PDB entry 6KEZ | X-ray diffraction, 3.50 A resolution | chains D and P of the 8 polymer chains in the assembly

# Chain D
Name: Glyceraldehyde-3-phosphate dehydrogenase GAPA1
From: Arabidopsis thaliana
Notes: EC 1.2.1.13
UniProtKB: P25856 (G3PA1_ARATH); residues 1-336 here correspond to UniProt positions 61-396 (UniProt number = residue number + 60)
Amino-acid sequence (339 residues; row label = number of the first residue in the row; numbers below 1 keep their minus sign (Ser-2 is residue -2)):
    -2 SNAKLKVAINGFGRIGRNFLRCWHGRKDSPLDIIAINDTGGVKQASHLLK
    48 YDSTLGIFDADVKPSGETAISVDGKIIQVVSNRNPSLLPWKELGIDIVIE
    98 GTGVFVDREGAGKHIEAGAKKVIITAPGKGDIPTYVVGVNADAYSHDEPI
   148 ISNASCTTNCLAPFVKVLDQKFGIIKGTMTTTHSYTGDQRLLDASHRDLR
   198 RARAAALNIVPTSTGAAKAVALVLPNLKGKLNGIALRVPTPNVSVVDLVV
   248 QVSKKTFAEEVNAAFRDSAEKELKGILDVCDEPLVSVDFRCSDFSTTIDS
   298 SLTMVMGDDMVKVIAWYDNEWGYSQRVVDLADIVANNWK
Disordered / not traced: -2 to 0, 336
Sequence notes: expression tag (-2 to 0)
Curated features (UniProtKB/Swiss-Prot):
  - active site: Cys153 (Nucleophile)
  - binding site (NADP(+)): Arg11, Ile12, Asp35, Arg80, Asn316
  - binding site (D-glyceraldehyde 3-phosphate): Ser152 to Thr154, Thr183, Arg198, Thr211, Gly212, Arg234
  - site: His180 (Activates thiol group during catalysis)
Ligand contacts: NAD (nicotinamide-adenine-dinucleotide): Asn7, Gly8, Phe9, Gly10, Arg11, Ile12, Asn34, Asp35, Thr36, Asn79, Arg80, Gly98, Thr99, Gly100, Val101, Phe102, Thr122, Ala123, Ser152, Cys153, Asn316, Tyr320

# Chain P
Name: Calvin cycle protein CP12-2
From: Arabidopsis thaliana
UniProtKB: Q9LZP9 (CP122_ARATH); residues 2-78 here correspond to UniProt positions 55-131 (UniProt number = residue number + 53)
Amino-acid sequence (80 residues; row label = number of the first residue in the row; numbers below 1 keep their minus sign (Ser-1 is residue -1)):
    -1 SNAAPEGGISDVVEKSIKEAQETCAGDPVSGECVAAWDEVEELSAAASHA
    49 RDKKKADGSDPLEEYCKDNPETNECRTYDN
Disordered / not traced: -1 to 6
Sequence notes: expression tag (-1 to 1)
Disulfides: Cys22-Cys31, Cys64-Cys73
Ligand contacts: NAD (nicotinamide-adenine-dinucleotide): Glu69, Tyr76, Asp77, Asn78

# Interface between chain D and chain P
Contacting residue pairs (13):
  Thr36(D) - Leu60(P)
  Thr36(D) - Glu72(P)  hydrogen bond
  Gly37(D) - Leu60(P)
  Gly38(D) - Ser57(P)
  Gly38(D) - Pro59(P)
  Val39(D) - Ser57(P)
  Lys40(D) - Asp58(P)  salt bridge
  Gln41(D) - Leu60(P)
  Glu64(D) - Lys53(P)
  Glu64(D) - Gly56(P)
  Arg80(D) - Tyr63(P)
  Arg80(D) - Glu72(P)  salt bridge
  Arg187(D) - Arg74(P)
Other interface residues (no listed pair), chain D (10 interface residues in all): Ser78

# Summary
Chain D and chain P form an interface of 10 and 9 residues respectively, with 1 hydrogen bond and 2 salt
bridges. Polar pairs include Lys40(D)-Asp58(P), Arg80(D)-Glu72(P) and Thr36(D)-Glu72(P). Bound to chain D:
NAD. Ligands of chain P: NAD.
Chain D is Glyceraldehyde-3-phosphate dehydrogenase GAPA1 and chain P is Calvin cycle protein CP12-2, both
from Arabidopsis thaliana; the structure, Crystal structure of GAPDH/CP12/PRK complex from Arabidopsis
thaliana, was determined by X-ray diffraction, deposited together with 6KEV, 6KEW and 6KEX.
